8UTT - chains N and I of the 7 polymer chains in the assembly; structure by electron microscopy, 3.10 A resolution.

== Chain N ==
Molecule: Kinesin-like protein KIF1A
Source organism: Homo sapiens
UniProtKB: Q12756 (KIF1A_HUMAN); numbering as in UniProt (aligned over 1-393)
Sequence (438 residues; row label = number of the first residue in the row):
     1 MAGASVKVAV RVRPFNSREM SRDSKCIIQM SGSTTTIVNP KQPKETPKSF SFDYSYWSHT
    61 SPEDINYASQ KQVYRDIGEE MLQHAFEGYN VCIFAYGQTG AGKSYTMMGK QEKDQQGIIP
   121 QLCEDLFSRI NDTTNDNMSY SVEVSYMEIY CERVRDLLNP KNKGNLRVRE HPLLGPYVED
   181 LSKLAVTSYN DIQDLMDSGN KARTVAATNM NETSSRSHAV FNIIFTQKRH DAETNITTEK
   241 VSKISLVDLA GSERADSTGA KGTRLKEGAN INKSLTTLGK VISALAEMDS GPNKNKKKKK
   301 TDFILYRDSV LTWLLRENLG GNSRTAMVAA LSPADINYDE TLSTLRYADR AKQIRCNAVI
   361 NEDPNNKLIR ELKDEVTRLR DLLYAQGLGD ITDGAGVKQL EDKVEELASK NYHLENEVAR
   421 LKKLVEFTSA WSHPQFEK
Not modelled in the structure: 386-438
Differences from the reference sequence: engineered mutation L305 (Pro in Q12756); linker (394-425); expression tag (426-438)
Residues lining bound ligands: AMP-PNP (ANP; phosphoaminophosphonic acid-adenylate ester): R11, V12, R13, P14, S58, G97, Q98, T99, G100, A101, G102, K103, S104, Y105, K110, D248

== Chain I ==
Molecule: Tubulin beta-2B chain
Source organism: Sus scrofa
UniProtKB: A0A287AGU7 (A0A287AGU7_PIG); numbering as in UniProt (aligned over 1-445)
Sequence (445 residues; row label = number of the first residue in the row):
     1 MREIVHIQAG QCGNQIGAKF WEVISDEHGI DPTGSYHGDS DLQLERINVY YNEATGNKYV
    61 PRAILVDLEP GTMDSVRSGP FGQIFRPDNF VFGQSGAGNN WAKGHYTEGA ELVDSVLDVV
   121 RKESESCDCL QGFQLTHSLG GGTGSGMGTL LISKIREEYP DRIMNTFSVM PSPKVSDTVV
   181 EPYNATLSVH QLVENTDETY CIDNEALYDI CFRTLKLTTP TYGDLNHLVS ATMSGVTTCL
   241 RFPGQLNADL RKLAVNMVPF PRLHFFMPGF APLTSRGSQQ YRALTVPELT QQMFDSKNMM
   301 AACDPRHGRY LTVAAIFRGR MSMKEVDEQM LNVQNKNSSY FVEWIPNNVK TAVCDIPPRG
   361 LKMSATFIGN STAIQELFKR ISEQFTAMFR RKAFLHWYTG EGMDEMEFTE AESNMNDLVS
   421 EYQQYQDATA DEQGEFEEEE GEDEA
Not modelled in the structure: 434-445
Residues lining bound ligands:
  - GDP (guanosine-5'-diphosphate): G10, Q11, C12, Q15, I16, N99, S138, G141, G142, T143, G144, V169, D177, E181, N204, Y222, L225, N226
  - taxol (TA1): E22, V23, D26, E27, L215, D224, H227, L228, A231, S234, F270, P272, L273, T274, S275, R276, Q279, R318, P358, R359, G360, L361

== How chain N and chain I interact ==
Contacting residue pairs (22; chain N residue first):
  R153(N) with E157(I), salt bridge
  R167(N) with E407(I), salt bridge
  R169(N) with D404(I), salt bridge; M406(I); E407(I); E410(I), salt bridge
  E170(N) with E410(I), hydrogen bond (backbone-side chain); S413(I)
  Y177(N) with M406(I)
  K297(N) with E432(I), salt bridge; Q433(I)
  K298(N) with Q433(I)
  K299(N) with Q433(I)
  F303(N) with S420(I); E421(I); Q424(I)
  L305(N) with E421(I); Q424(I)
  R307(N) with R262(I); N414(I), hydrogen bond; D417(I), salt bridge
  D308(N) with P261(I)
Also at the interface, not in a pair above, chain N (14 interface residues in all): H171, K300

== In short ==
14 residues of chain N and 15 residues of chain I are in contact, with 2 hydrogen bonds and 6 salt bridges.
Among the polar pairs are R153(N)-E157(I), R167(N)-E407(I) and R169(N)-D404(I). Ligands of chain N: AMP-PNP.
Bound to chain I: GDP and taxol.
Chain N is Kinesin-like protein KIF1A (Homo sapiens) and chain I is Tubulin beta-2B chain (Sus scrofa); the
structure, KIF1A[1-393] P305L mutant AMP-PNP bound two-heads-bound state in complex with a microtubule, was
determined by electron microscopy (same publication as 8UTN, 8UTO, 8UTP, 8UTQ, 8UTR, 8UTS and 4 further
entries).
